1IX4 - chain A; structure by X-ray diffraction, 1.80 A resolution.

== Chain A ==
Molecule: Heme oxygenase-1
Source organism: Rattus norvegicus
Notes: EC 1.14.99.3; fragment: soluble fragment truncated C-terminal transmembrane helix
Reference sequence: P06762 (HMOX1_RAT); residue numbers follow UniProt; this construct covers 1-267
Chain sequence (267 residues; numbered 1 to 267; the number before each row is that of its first residue):
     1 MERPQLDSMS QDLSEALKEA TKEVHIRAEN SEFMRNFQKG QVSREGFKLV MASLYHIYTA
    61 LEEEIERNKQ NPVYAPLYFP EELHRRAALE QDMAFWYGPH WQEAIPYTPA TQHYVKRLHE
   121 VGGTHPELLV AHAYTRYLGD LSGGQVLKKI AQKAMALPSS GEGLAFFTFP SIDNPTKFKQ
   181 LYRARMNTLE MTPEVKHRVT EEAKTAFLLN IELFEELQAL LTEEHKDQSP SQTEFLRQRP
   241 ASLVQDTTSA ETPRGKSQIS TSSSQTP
Disordered / not traced: 1-10, 223-267
Bound ions: heme Fe: His25 (together with carbon monoxide)
Small-molecule neighbours:
  - carbon monoxide (CMO): His25, Gly139, Asp140, Gly143, Gly144
  - heme (HEM): Lys18, His25, Ala28, Glu29, Met34, Gln38, Tyr134, Thr135, Arg136, Leu138, Gly139, Ser142, Gly143, Leu147, Arg183, Phe207, Asn210, Phe214
Curated features (UniProtKB/Swiss-Prot):
  - binding site (heme b): Lys18, His25, Tyr134, Arg183
  - site: Asp140 (Important for catalytic activity)
  - modified residue (Phosphoserine): Ser229, Ser242

== Summary ==
Ligands of chain A: heme and carbon monoxide. Curated annotation (UniProt) lists 4 heme b-binding residues.
Chain A is Heme oxygenase-1 (Rattus norvegicus); the structure, Crystal Structure of Rat Heme Oxygenase-1 in
complex with Heme bound to Carbon Monoxide, was determined by X-ray diffraction (same publication as 1IX3,
1J02 and 1UBB).
